Entry 3FJP (X-ray diffraction, 2.30 A resolution); this record covers chain A.

[Chain A]
Name: Biotin [acetyl-CoA-carboxylase] ligase
Organism: Aquifex aeolicus
Notes: EC 6.3.4.15
Reference sequence: O66837 (O66837_AQUAE); residues 1-233 here = UniProt positions 1-233
Chain sequence (233 residues; numbered 1 to 233; the number before each row is that of its first residue):
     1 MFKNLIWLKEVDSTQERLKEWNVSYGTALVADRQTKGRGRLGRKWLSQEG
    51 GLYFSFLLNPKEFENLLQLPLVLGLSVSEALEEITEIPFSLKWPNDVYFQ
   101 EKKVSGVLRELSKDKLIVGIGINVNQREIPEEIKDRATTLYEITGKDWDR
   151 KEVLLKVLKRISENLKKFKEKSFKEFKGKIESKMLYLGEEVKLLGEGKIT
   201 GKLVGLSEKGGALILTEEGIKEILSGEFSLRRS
Unresolved in the structure: 37-48, 232-233
Construct notes: conflict Arg-109 (Cys in O66837)
What the authors report for this chain:
  - conformationally variable residues (order/disorder transition): Gly-37 to Ser-47
  - mutagenesis - R40G: decreased catalytic activity

[Summary]
From the paper: R40G reduces catalytic activity; conformational variability at Gly-37.
Chain A is Biotin [acetyl-CoA-carboxylase] ligase (Aquifex aeolicus); the structure, Apo structure of Biotin
protein ligase from Aquifex aeolicus, was determined by X-ray diffraction (same publication as 3EFR and 3EFS).
